PDB entry 8G7C | electron microscopy, 4.10 A resolution (low resolution: residue-level contacts below are approximate; hydrogen-bond / salt-bridge calls are withheld) | chains B and D of the 6 polymer chains in the assembly

# Chain B (and D)
Molecule: Spike glycoprotein
Source organism: Severe acute respiratory syndrome coronavirus 2
Notes: chain D of this document is another copy of the same molecule, construct and numbering; everything in this record applies to it too
Reference sequence: P0DTC2 (SPIKE_SARS2); numbering as in UniProt (aligned over 14-1211)
Amino-acid sequence (1234 residues; numbered 14 to 1247; the number before each row is that of its first residue):
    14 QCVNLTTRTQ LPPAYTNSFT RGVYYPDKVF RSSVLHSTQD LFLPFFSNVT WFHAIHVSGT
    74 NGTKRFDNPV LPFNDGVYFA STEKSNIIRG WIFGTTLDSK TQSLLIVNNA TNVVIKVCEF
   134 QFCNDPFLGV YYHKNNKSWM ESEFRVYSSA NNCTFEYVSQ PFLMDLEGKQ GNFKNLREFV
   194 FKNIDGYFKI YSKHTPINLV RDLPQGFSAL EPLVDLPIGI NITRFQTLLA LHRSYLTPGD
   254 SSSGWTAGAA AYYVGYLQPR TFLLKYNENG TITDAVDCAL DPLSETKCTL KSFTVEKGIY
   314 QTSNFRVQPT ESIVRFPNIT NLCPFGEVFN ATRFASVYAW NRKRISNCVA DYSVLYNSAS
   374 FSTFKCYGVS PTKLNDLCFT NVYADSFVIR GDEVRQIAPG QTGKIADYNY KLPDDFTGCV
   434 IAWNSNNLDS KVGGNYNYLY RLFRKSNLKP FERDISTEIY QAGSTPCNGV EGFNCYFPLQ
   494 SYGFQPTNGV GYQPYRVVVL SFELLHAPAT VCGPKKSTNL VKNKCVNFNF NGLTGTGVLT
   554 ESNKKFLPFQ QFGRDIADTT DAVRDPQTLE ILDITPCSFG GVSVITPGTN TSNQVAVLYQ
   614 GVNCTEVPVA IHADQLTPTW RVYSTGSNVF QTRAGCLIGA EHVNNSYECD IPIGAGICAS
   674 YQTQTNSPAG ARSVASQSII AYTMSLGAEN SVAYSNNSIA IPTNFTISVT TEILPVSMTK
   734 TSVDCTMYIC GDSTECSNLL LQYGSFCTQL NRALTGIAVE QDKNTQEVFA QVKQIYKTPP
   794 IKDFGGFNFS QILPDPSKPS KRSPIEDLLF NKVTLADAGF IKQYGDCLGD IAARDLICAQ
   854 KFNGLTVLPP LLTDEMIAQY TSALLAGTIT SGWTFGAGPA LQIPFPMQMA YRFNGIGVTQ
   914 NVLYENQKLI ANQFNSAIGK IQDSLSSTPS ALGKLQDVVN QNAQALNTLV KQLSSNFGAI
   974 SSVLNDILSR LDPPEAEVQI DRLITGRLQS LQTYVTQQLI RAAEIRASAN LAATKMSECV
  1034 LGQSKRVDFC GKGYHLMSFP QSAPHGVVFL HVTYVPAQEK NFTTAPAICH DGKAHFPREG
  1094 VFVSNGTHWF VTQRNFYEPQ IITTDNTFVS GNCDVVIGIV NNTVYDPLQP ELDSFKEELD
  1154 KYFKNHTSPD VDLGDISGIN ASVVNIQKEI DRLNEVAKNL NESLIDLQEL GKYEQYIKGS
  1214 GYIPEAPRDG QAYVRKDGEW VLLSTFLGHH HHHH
Disordered / not traced: 181-183, 621-1247
Sequence notes: conflict Gly614 (Asp in P0DTC2), Ala682 (Arg in P0DTC2), Gly683 (Arg in P0DTC2), Pro817 (Phe in P0DTC2), Pro892 (Ala in P0DTC2), Pro899 (Ala in P0DTC2), Pro942 (Ala in P0DTC2), Pro986 (Lys in P0DTC2), Pro987 (Val in P0DTC2); expression tag (1212-1247)
Cystine bridges: Cys15-Cys136, Cys131-Cys166, Cys291-Cys301, Cys379-Cys432, Cys391-Cys525, Cys480-Cys488, Cys538-Cys590
Covalently attached groups: N-acetylglucosamine (NAG) linked to Asn61, Asn234, Asn282, Asn331, Asn616
Swiss-Prot annotation at these positions:
  - region: Asn280 to Cys301 (Putative superantigen), Arg403 to Asp405 (Integrin-binding motif), Asn448 to Phe456 (Immunodominant HLA epitope recognized by the CD8+), Pro681, Ala684 (Putative superantigen), Ser816 to Tyr837 (Fusion peptide 1), Lys835 to Phe855 (Fusion peptide 2), Asp1163 to Glu1202 (Heptad repeat 2)
  - site (Cleavage): Arg685, Ser686, Arg815, Ser816
  - glycosylation: Asn17 (N-linked (GlcNAc...) (complex) asparagine), Asn61 (N-linked (GlcNAc...) (hybrid) asparagine), Asn74 (N-linked (GlcNAc...) (complex) asparagine), Asn122 (N-linked (GlcNAc...) (hybrid) asparagine), Asn149 (N-linked (GlcNAc...) (complex) asparagine), Asn165 (N-linked (GlcNAc...) (complex) asparagine), Asn234 (N-linked (GlcNAc...) (high mannose) asparagine), Asn282 (N-linked (GlcNAc...) (complex) asparagine), Thr323 (O-linked (GalNAc) threonine), Ser325 (O-linked (HexNAc...) serine), Asn331 (N-linked (GlcNAc...) (complex) asparagine), Asn343 (N-linked (GlcNAc...) (complex) asparagine), Asn603 (N-linked (GlcNAc...) (hybrid) asparagine), Asn616 (N-linked (GlcNAc...) (complex) asparagine), Asn657 (N-linked (GlcNAc...) (complex) asparagine), Thr676 (O-linked (GlcNAc...) threonine), Thr678 (O-linked (GlcNAc...) threonine), Asn709 (N-linked (GlcNAc...) (high mannose) asparagine), Asn717 (N-linked (GlcNAc...) (hybrid) asparagine), Asn801 (N-linked (GlcNAc...) (hybrid) asparagine) and 6 more in UniProt
  - natural variant: Leu18 (L18F: In strain: Beta/B.1.351, Gamma/P.1 and 1 more), Thr19 (T19I: In strain: Omicron/BQ.1.1, Omicron/XBB.1.5 and 1 more; T19R: In strain: Delta/B.1.617.2, Omicron/BA.2 and 4 more), Thr20 (T20N: In strain: Gamma/P.1), Leu24 to Ala27 (sequence variant, change not given here; In strain: Omicron/BA.2, Omicron/BA.2.12.1 and 6 more), Pro26 (P26S: In strain: Gamma/P.1), Gln52 (Q52H: In strain: Omicron/EG.5.1), Ala67 (A67V: In strain: Eta/B.1.525, Omicron/BA.1), His69 to Val70 (deletion: In strain: Alpha/B.1.1.7, Eta/B.1.525 and 5 more), Gly75 (G75V: In strain: Lambda/C.37), Thr76 (T76I: In strain: Lambda/C.37), Asp80 (D80A: In strain: Beta/B.1.351), Val83 (V83A: In strain: Omicron/XBB.1.5, Omicron/EG.5.1), 80 further natural variant entries in UniProt
  - mutagenesis: His69 to Val70 (Increased incorporation of cleaved spike into virions), Asn121 (N121Q: Partial loss of biliverdin affinity), Arg190 (R190K: Partial loss of biliverdin affinity), Asn234 (N234Q: Increased resistance to neutralizing antibodies), Asn331 (N331Q: Reduced viral infectivity), Asn343 (N343Q: Reduced viral infectivity), Leu452 (L452R: Increased resistance to neutralizing antibodies. Decreases HLA binding to NF9 epitope. Increased binding affinity to human ACE2), Tyr453 (Y453F: Decreased HLA binding to NF9 epitope. Increased binding affinity to human ACE2), Ala475 (A475V: Increased resistance to neutralizing antibodies), Val483 (V483A: Increased resistance to neutralizing antibodies), Glu484 (E484D: Increased replication in human TMEM106B overexpressing cells), Phe490 (F490L: Increased resistance to neutralizing antibodies and human covalescent sera neutralization), 11 further mutagenesis entries in UniProt

# How chain B and chain D interact
Contacting residue pairs (21; chain B residue first):
  Arg357(B) - Thr167(D)
  Arg357(B) - Phe168(D)
  Asn360(B) - Phe168(D)
  Pro521(B) - Tyr200(D)
  Pro521(B) - Pro230(D)
  Lys558(B) - Phe43(D)
  Phe559(B) - Phe43(D)
  Leu560(B) - Gly283(D)
  Phe562(B) - Tyr38(D)
  Phe562(B) - Asp40(D)
  Phe562(B) - Lys41(D)
  Phe562(B) - Pro225(D)
  Gln563(B) - Lys41(D)
  Gln563(B) - Val42(D)
  Gln563(B) - Phe43(D)
  Gln564(B) - Lys41(D)
  Phe565(B) - Lys41(D)
  Phe565(B) - Val42(D)
  Phe565(B) - Phe43(D)
  Gly566(B) - Phe43(D)
  Arg567(B) - Phe43(D)
Also at the interface, not in a pair above, chain B (14 interface residues in all): Thr523, Ile569
Also at the interface, not in a pair above, chain D (15 interface residues in all): Val47, Glu169, Tyr170, Asn282

# Overview
14 residues of chain B face 15 of chain D across their interface. N-acetylglucosamine is covalently linked to
Asn61(B), Asn234(B), Asn282(B), Asn331(B) and Asn616(B). UniProt lists 23 mutagenesis sites on chain B.
Chain B and chain D are both Spike glycoprotein (Severe acute respiratory syndrome coronavirus 2); the
structure, local refinement of SARS-CoV-2 spike/Nb4 complex with 2 RBDs up and 3 Nb4 bound, was determined by
electron microscopy.
